7LIQ - chain A; structure by X-ray diffraction, 1.98 A resolution.

== Chain A ==
Name: Speckle-type POZ protein
Organism: Homo sapiens
Notes: fragment: MATH domain
UniProtKB: O43791 (SPOP_HUMAN); numbering as in UniProt (aligned over 29-166)
Chain sequence (143 residues; numbered 24 to 166; the number before each row is that of its first residue):
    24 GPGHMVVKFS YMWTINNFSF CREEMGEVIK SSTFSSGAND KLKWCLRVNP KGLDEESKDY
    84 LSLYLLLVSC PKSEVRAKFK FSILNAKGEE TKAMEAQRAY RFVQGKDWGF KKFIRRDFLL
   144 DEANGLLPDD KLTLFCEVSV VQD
Differences from the reference sequence: expression tag (24-28); engineered mutation Ala119 (Ser in O43791)
Disulfide bonds: Cys44 forms a disulfide with the same residue of a neighbouring copy of this chain

== Summary ==
Chain A is Speckle-type POZ protein (Homo sapiens); the structure, X-ray structure of SPOP MATH domain
(S119A), was determined by X-ray diffraction (same publication as 7LIN, 7LIO and 7LIP).
